PDB entry 5IO9 | X-ray diffraction, 1.30 A resolution | chain A

Chain A:
Name: Neuronal migration protein doublecortin
Organism: Homo sapiens
Notes: fragment: n-terminal domain
UniProtKB: O43602 (DCX_HUMAN); residue numbers follow UniProt; this construct covers 133-230
Amino-acid sequence (106 residues; each row starts with the number of its first residue):
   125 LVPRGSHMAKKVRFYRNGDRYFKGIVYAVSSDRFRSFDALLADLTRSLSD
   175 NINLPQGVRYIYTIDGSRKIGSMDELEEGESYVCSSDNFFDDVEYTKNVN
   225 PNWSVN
Unresolved in the structure: 125-131, 230
Construct notes: expression tag (125-132); engineered mutation Asp215 (Lys in O43602), Asp216 (Lys in O43602)
UniProt features mapped onto this chain:
  - natural variant: Leu178 (R178L: In SBHX; this construct carries the variant), Arg192 (R192W: In LISX1 and SBHX), Ser196 (R196S: In epilepsy; this construct carries the variant), Val223 (G223V: In SBHX; this construct carries the variant)
What the authors report for this chain:
  - contacts within the chain: Arg137-Trp227, Val150-Trp227, Lys135-Trp227, Val136-Trp227, Gly203-Trp227, Glu204-Trp227, Ser205-Trp227

Summary:
The paper reports contacts within the chain involving Trp227, Arg137 and Val150 among others.
Chain A is Neuronal migration protein doublecortin (Homo sapiens); the structure, X-ray structure of the
N-terminal domain of human doublecortin, was determined by X-ray diffraction, deposited together with 5IKC,
5IN7 and 5IOI.
